8G85 - chains H and L of the 12 polymer chains in the assembly; structure by electron microscopy, 3.99 A resolution.

# Chain H
Name: vFP52.02 Heavy
Source organism: Mus musculus
Amino-acid sequence (116 residues; numbered 1 to 113 plus 4 insertion-coded residues; 1 number in that range is skipped by the numbering (no residue carries it; nothing is unmodelled there); the number before each row is that of its first residue; a row labelled like 82A-82C holds insertion residues (82A, then the next letters in order)):
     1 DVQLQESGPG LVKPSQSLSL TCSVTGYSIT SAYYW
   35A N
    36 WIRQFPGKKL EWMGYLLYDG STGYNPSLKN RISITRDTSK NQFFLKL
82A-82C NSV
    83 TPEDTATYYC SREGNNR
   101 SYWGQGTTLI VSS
Not modelled in the structure: 1
Cystine bridges: Cys22-Cys92

# Chain L
Name: vFP52.02 Light
Source organism: Mus musculus
Amino-acid sequence (107 residues; each row starts with the number of its first residue):
     1 DIVMTQSHRF MSTSVGDRVS ITCKASQSVD TAVAWYQQKP GQSPKLLIYW ASTRHPGVPD
    61 RFTGSGSGTD FILTISNVQS EDLADYFCHQ FDRYPLTFGD GTKLELK
Not modelled in the structure: 107
Cystine bridges: Cys23-Cys88

# Chain H / chain L interface
Residue-residue contacts - 21 pairs, chain H then chain L:
  Tyr34(H) with Tyr94(L)
  Ile37(H) with Phe98(L), hydrophobic
  Gln39(H) with Gln38(L), hydrogen bond
  Lys43(H) with Asp85(L), salt bridge; Asp100(L); Lys103(L)
  Leu45(H) with Phe98(L)
  Trp47(H) with Tyr94(L), hydrophobic; Pro95(L), hydrophobic; Leu96(L); Phe98(L)
  Tyr50(H) with Tyr94(L), hydrophobic
  Asn98(H) with Tyr49(L); Trp50(L); His55(L)
  Ser101(H) with Tyr36(L); Leu46(L)
  Trp103(H) with Ser43(L); Pro44(L)
  Gly104(H) with Ser43(L)
  Gln105(H) with Gly41(L), hydrogen bond (side chain-backbone)
Also at the interface, not in a pair above, chain H (17 interface residues in all): Glu46, Asn60, Tyr91, Glu95, Arg99
Also at the interface, not in a pair above, chain L (18 interface residues in all): Phe87, Phe91

# Summary
17 residues of chain H and 18 residues of chain L are in contact; the contacts include 2 hydrogen bonds and 1
salt bridge. Polar pairs include Lys43(H)-Asp85(L), Gln39(H)-Gln38(L) and Gln105(H)-Gly41(L).
Here chain H is vFP52.02 Heavy and chain L is vFP52.02 Light, both from Mus musculus. Entry 8G85 (vFP52.02 Fab
in complex with BG505 DS-SOSIP Env trimer) was determined by electron microscopy, deposited together with
8FR6, 8G9X, 8G9Y and 8GAS.
